8I5N - chains B and C of the 4 polymer chains in the assembly; structure by electron microscopy, 2.85 A resolution.

Chain B (and C):
Molecule: ATP-sensitive inward rectifier potassium channel 10
From: Rattus norvegicus
Notes: chain C of this document is another copy of the same molecule, construct and numbering; everything in this record applies to it too
Reference sequence: P49655 (KCJ10_RAT); residues 22-357 here = UniProt positions 22-357
Chain sequence (345 residues; row label = number of the first residue in the row):
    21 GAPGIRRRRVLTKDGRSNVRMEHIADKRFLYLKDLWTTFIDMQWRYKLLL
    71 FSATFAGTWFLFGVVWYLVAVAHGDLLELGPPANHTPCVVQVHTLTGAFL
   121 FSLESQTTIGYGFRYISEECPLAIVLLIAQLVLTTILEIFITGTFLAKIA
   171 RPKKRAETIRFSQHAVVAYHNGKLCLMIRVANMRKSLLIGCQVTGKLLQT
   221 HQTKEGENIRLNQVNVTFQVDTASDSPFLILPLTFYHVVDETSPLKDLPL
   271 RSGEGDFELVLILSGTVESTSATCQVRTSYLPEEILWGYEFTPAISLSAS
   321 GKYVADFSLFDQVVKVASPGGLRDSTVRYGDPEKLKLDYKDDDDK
Unresolved in the structure: 21-26, 337-365
Sequence notes: expression tag (21, 358-365)
Disulfide bonds: Cys108-Cys140
Ligand contacts: PIO ([(2R)-2-octanoyloxy-3-[oxidanyl-[(1R,2R,3S,4R,5R,6S)-2,3,6-tris(oxidanyl)-4,5-diphosphonooxy-cyclohexyl]oxy-phosphoryl]oxy-propyl] octanoate): Arg36, Gln63, Trp64, Arg65, Lys168, Arg171, Lys173
UniProt features mapped onto this chain:
  - motif: Thr128 to Phe133 (Selectivity filter)
  - binding site (1,2-dioctanoyl-sn-glycero-3-phospho-(1D-myo-inositol-4,5-bisphosphate)): Arg36, Lys168, Arg171, Lys173
  - binding site (ATP): Gly210 to Leu217
  - site: Glu158 (Role in the control of polyamine-mediated channel gating and in the blocking by intracellular magnesium)
  - mutagenesis: Arg65 (R65P: Decreased potassium ion transport. Results in a shift to a more alkaline pH for channel activation), Lys67 (K67M: Increased activation rate by PtdIns(4,5)P2), Gly77 (G77R: Loss of potassium ion transport), Cys140 (C140R: Loss of potassium ion transport), Thr164 (T164I: Decreased potassium ion transport. Results in a shift to a more alkaline pH for channel activation), Ala167 (A167V: Decreased potassium ion transport), Arg297 (R297C: Loss of potassium ion transport. Results in a shift to a more alkaline pH for channel activation)

Interface between chain B and chain C:
Contacting residue pairs (89):
  Phe71(B) - Val152(C)  hydrophobic
  Phe71(B) - Thr155(C)
  Phe71(B) - Ile156(C)  hydrophobic
  Ser72(B) - Val152(C)
  Ala76(B) - Ile148(C)  hydrophobic
  Trp79(B) - Ile148(C)  hydrophobic
  Trp79(B) - Leu151(C)  hydrophobic
  Thr114(B) - Glu138(C)  hydrogen bond
  Thr116(B) - Glu138(C)
  Gly117(B) - Glu138(C)
  Phe119(B) - Ile144(C)  hydrophobic
  Phe119(B) - Ile148(C)  hydrophobic
  Leu123(B) - Ile148(C)  hydrophobic
  Leu123(B) - Leu151(C)  hydrophobic
  Thr128(B) - Thr128(C)
  Ile129(B) - Ser125(C)
  Ile129(B) - Thr128(C)
  Ile129(B) - Gly130(C)
  Gly130(B) - Gly130(C)
  Tyr131(B) - Phe121(C)
  Tyr131(B) - Ser125(C)  hydrogen bond
  Tyr131(B) - Gly130(C)
  Tyr131(B) - Tyr131(C)
  Tyr131(B) - Gly132(C)
  Tyr131(B) - Arg134(C)
  Tyr131(B) - Tyr135(C)  hydrophobic
  Phe133(B) - Tyr135(C)
  Arg134(B) - Ile136(C)
  Arg134(B) - Glu138(C)
  Thr162(B) - Ile159(C)
  Phe165(B) - Ile159(C)  hydrophobic
  Ile169(B) - Trp56(C)  hydrophobic
  Ile169(B) - Phe160(C)  hydrophobic
  Ala170(B) - Trp56(C)
  Arg175(B) - Asp54(C)
  Asn202(B) - Met41(C)
  Met203(B) - Ile44(C)  hydrophobic
  Arg204(B) - Met41(C)
  Arg204(B) - Tyr51(C)
  Arg204(B) - Asp54(C)  salt bridge
  Arg204(B) - Thr57(C)
  Arg204(B) - Thr58(C)  hydrogen bond
  Arg204(B) - Asp61(C)  salt bridge
  Lys205(B) - Arg40(C)
  Ser206(B) - Asp61(C)
  Leu207(B) - Arg297(C)
  Ile209(B) - Gln295(C)
  Asp241(B) - Lys216(C)  salt bridge
  Asp241(B) - Gln233(C)
  Asp241(B) - Asn235(C)
  Thr242(B) - Asn235(C)  hydrogen bond
  Ser244(B) - Asn235(C)
  Asp245(B) - Lys216(C)
  Ser246(B) - Gln233(C)
  Pro247(B) - Lys216(C)
  Ile250(B) - Val30(C)  hydrophobic
  Leu251(B) - Val39(C)  hydrophobic
  Leu253(B) - Gln233(C)
  Thr286(B) - Thr293(C)
  Glu288(B) - Pro172(C)
  Glu288(B) - Lys173(C)
  Glu288(B) - Arg297(C)  salt bridge
  Ser289(B) - Ile60(C)
  Ser289(B) - Arg171(C)
  Ser291(B) - Ala292(C)
  Ser291(B) - Thr293(C)  hydrogen bond (side chain-backbone)
  Thr312(B) - Asn228(C)
  Pro313(B) - Asn228(C)  hydrogen bond (backbone-side chain)
  Ile315(B) - Asn228(C)
  Ile315(B) - Ile229(C)  hydrogen bond (backbone-backbone)
  Ser316(B) - Glu227(C)
  Leu317(B) - Arg28(C)
  Leu317(B) - Ile229(C)  hydrophobic
  Gly321(B) - Arg28(C)
  Lys322(B) - Asn38(C)
  Lys322(B) - Val39(C)
  Tyr323(B) - Arg29(C)
  Tyr323(B) - Asn38(C)
  Tyr323(B) - Val39(C)
  Tyr323(B) - Arg40(C)  hydrogen bond (backbone-backbone)
  Val324(B) - Arg40(C)
  Val324(B) - Glu42(C)
  Ala325(B) - Arg40(C)  hydrogen bond (backbone-backbone)
  Ala325(B) - Met41(C)
  Ala325(B) - Glu42(C)  hydrogen bond (backbone-backbone)
  Asp326(B) - Glu42(C)
  Asp326(B) - His43(C)  salt bridge
  Phe327(B) - Met41(C)  hydrophobic
  Phe327(B) - Glu42(C)  hydrogen bond (backbone-backbone)
Other interface residues (no listed pair), chain B (65 interface residues in all): Phe75, Gln111, Leu120, Thr127, Leu166, Lys174, Glu177, His190, Val240, Phe248, Glu310, Ser328, Leu329
Other interface residues (no listed pair), chain C (63 interface residues in all): Leu31, Leu50, Lys53, Ile129, Ser137, Leu147, Gly163, Thr214, Leu218, Arg230, Leu231, Val234, Val280, Ile282, Ser291

In short:
65 residues of chain B face 63 of chain C across their interface; the contacts include 11 hydrogen bonds and 5
salt bridges. Polar pairs include Arg204(B)-Asp54(C), Arg204(B)-Asp61(C) and Asp241(B)-Lys216(C). Chain B
binds compound PIO.
Chain B and chain C are both ATP-sensitive inward rectifier potassium channel 10 (Rattus norvegicus); the
structure, Rat Kir4.1 in complex with PIP2 and Lys05, was determined by electron microscopy, deposited
together with 8I5M.
